9CZ2 - chains XD and XE of the 36 polymer chains in the assembly; structure by electron microscopy, 4.40 A resolution (low resolution: residue-level contacts below are approximate; hydrogen-bond / salt-bridge calls are withheld).

== Chain XD ==
Name: Modulator of FtsH protease HflC
Source organism: Escherichia coli BL21
UniProt: A0A376L393 (A0A376L393_ECOLX); residues 1-334 here correspond to UniProt positions 21-354 (UniProt number = residue number + 20)
Sequence (334 residues; row label = number of the first residue in the row):
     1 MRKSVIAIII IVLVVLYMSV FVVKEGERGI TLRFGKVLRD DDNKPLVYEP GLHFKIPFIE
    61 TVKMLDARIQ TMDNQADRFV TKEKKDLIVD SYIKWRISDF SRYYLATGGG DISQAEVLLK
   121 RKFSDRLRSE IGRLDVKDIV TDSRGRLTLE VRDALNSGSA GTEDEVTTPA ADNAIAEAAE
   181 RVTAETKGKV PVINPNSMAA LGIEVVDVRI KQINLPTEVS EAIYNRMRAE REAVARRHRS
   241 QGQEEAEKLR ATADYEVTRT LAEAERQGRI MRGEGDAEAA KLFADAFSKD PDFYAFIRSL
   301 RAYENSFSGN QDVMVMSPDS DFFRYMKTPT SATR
Unresolved in the structure: 161-190, 330-334

== Chain XE ==
Name: Modulator of FtsH protease HflK
Source organism: Escherichia coli BL21
UniProt: C3SG32 (C3SG32_ECOLX); residues 1-419 here = UniProt positions 1-419
Sequence (419 residues; each row starts with the number of its first residue):
     1 MAWNQPGNNG QDRDPWGSSK PGGNSEGNGN KGGRDQGPPD LDDIFRKLSK KLGGLGGGKG
    61 TGSGGGSSSQ GPRPQLGGRV VTIAAAAIVI IWAASGFYTI KEAERGVVTR FGKFSHLVEP
   121 GLNWKPTFID EVKPVNVEAV RELAASGVML TSDENVVRVE MNVQYRVTNP EKYLYSVTSP
   181 DDSLRQATDS ALRGVIGKYT MDRILTEGRT VIRSDTQREL EETIRPYDMG ITLLDVNFQA
   241 ARPPEEVKAA FDDAIAAREN EQQYIREAEA YTNEVQPRAN GQAQRILEEA RAYKAQTILE
   301 AQGEVARFAK LLPEYKAAPE ITRERLYIET MEKVLGNTRK VLVNDKGGNL MVLPLDQMLK
   361 GGNAPAAKSD NGASNLLRLP PASSSTTSGA SNTSSTSQGD IMDQRRANAQ RNDYQRQGE
Unresolved in the structure: 1-78, 356-419

== Chain XD / chain XE interface ==
Contacting residue pairs (92; chain XD residue first):
  F34(XD) - E119(XE)
  G35(XD) - E119(XE)
  F58(XD) - L122(XE)
  R78(XD) - L205(XE)
  G108(XD) - E138(XE)
  G108(XD) - R166(XE)
  G109(XD) - E138(XE)
  D111(XD) - V140(XE)
  D111(XD) - R166(XE)
  Q114(XD) - R166(XE)
  Q114(XD) - L234(XE)
  V117(XD) - Q164(XE)
  V117(XD) - D235(XE)
  R121(XD) - Q164(XE)
  R121(XD) - R213(XE)
  R121(XD) - D235(XE)
  R121(XD) - N237(XE)
  E218(XD) - E259(XE)
  E221(XD) - E259(XE)
  A222(XD) - E259(XE)
  N225(XD) - Q263(XE)
  R226(XD) - Q262(XE)
  R226(XD) - Q263(XE)
  R226(XD) - R266(XE)
  R236(XD) - A270(XE)
  R236(XD) - N273(XE)
  S240(XD) - E274(XE)
  S240(XD) - P277(XE)
  Q243(XD) - R278(XE)
  E244(XD) - P277(XE)
  E244(XD) - N280(XE)
  E247(XD) - R278(XE)
  E247(XD) - R285(XE)
  R250(XD) - R285(XE)
  A251(XD) - R285(XE)
  A251(XD) - E288(XE)
  T252(XD) - E288(XE)
  D254(XD) - R285(XE)
  Y255(XD) - E288(XE)
  Y255(XD) - R291(XE)
  Y255(XD) - A292(XE)
  T258(XD) - A292(XE)
  T258(XD) - Q296(XE)
  R259(XD) - L299(XE)
  A262(XD) - Q296(XE)
  A262(XD) - L299(XE)
  E263(XD) - L299(XE)
  R266(XD) - L299(XE)
  R266(XD) - Q302(XE)
  R266(XD) - G303(XE)
  R269(XD) - E300(XE)
  R269(XD) - E304(XE)
  R269(XD) - R307(XE)
  I270(XD) - A306(XE)
  R272(XD) - R307(XE)
  G273(XD) - R307(XE)
  D276(XD) - R307(XE)
  A277(XD) - K310(XE)
  A277(XD) - E314(XE)
  A280(XD) - L311(XE)
  A280(XD) - E314(XE)
  A280(XD) - R325(XE)
  K281(XD) - E314(XE)
  F283(XD) - I321(XE)
  F283(XD) - R325(XE)
  A284(XD) - A318(XE)
  A284(XD) - I321(XE)
  F287(XD) - I321(XE)
  S288(XD) - I321(XE)
  P291(XD) - I321(XE)
  Y294(XD) - E324(XE)
  Y294(XD) - R325(XE)
  A295(XD) - E324(XE)
  R298(XD) - I328(XE)
  R298(XD) - E329(XE)
  R298(XD) - E332(XE)
  A302(XD) - I328(XE)
  A302(XD) - E332(XE)
  N305(XD) - E332(XE)
  S306(XD) - E332(XE)
  S306(XD) - L335(XE)
  S306(XD) - G336(XE)
  S306(XD) - K340(XE)
  F307(XD) - K340(XE)
  F307(XD) - L342(XE)
  Q311(XD) - R339(XE)
  D312(XD) - K340(XE)
  V313(XD) - K340(XE)
  V313(XD) - V341(XE)
  M314(XD) - V341(XE)
  M314(XD) - L342(XE)
  V315(XD) - V343(XE)
Interface residues without a listed pair, chain XD (61 interface residues in all): T61, K63, S113, L118, A229, K248
Interface residues without a listed pair, chain XE (56 interface residues in all): E102, P120, R209, G281, Q284, A295

== In short ==
The interface between chain XD and chain XE involves 61 residues on one side and 56 on the other.
Here chain XD is Modulator of FtsH protease HflC and chain XE is Modulator of FtsH protease HflK, both from
Escherichia coli BL21. Entry 9CZ2 (Cryo-EM structure of a nautilus-like HflK/C assembly in complex with FtsH
AAA protease) was determined by electron microscopy.
